PDB entry 6F2R | X-ray diffraction, 3.90 A resolution | chains D and Q of the 7 polymer chains in the assembly

Chain D:
Molecule: Heat shock protein beta-2
From: Homo sapiens
Reference sequence: Q16082 (HSPB2_HUMAN); residues 1-182 here = UniProt positions 1-182
Chain sequence (182 residues; numbered 1 to 182; the number before each row is that of its first residue):
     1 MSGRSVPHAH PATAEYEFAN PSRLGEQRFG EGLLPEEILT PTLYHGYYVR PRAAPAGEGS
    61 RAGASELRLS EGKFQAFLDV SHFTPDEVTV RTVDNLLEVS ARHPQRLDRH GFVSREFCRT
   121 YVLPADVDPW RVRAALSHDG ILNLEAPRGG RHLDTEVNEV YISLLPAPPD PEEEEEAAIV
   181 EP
Not modelled in the structure: 1-69, 150-182

Chain Q:
Molecule: Heat shock protein beta-3, Heat shock protein beta-2
From: Homo sapiens
Reference sequence: Q12988 (HSPB3_HUMAN); residues 1-149 here = UniProt positions 1-149
Chain sequence (161 residues; each row starts with the number of its first residue):
     1 MAKIILRHLI EIPVRYQEEF EARGLEDCRL DHALYALPGP TIVDLRKTRA AQSPPVDSAA
    61 ETPPREGKSH FQILLDVVQF LPEDIIIQTF EGWLLIKAQH GTRMDEHGFI SRSFTRQYKL
   121 PDGVEIKDLS AVLCHDGILV VEVKDPVGTP EEEEEAAIVE P
Not modelled in the structure: 11-65, 145-161
Swiss-Prot annotation at these positions:
  - natural variant: Arg7 (R7S: In HMND4)
What the authors report for this chain:
  - disease-associated variants - R116P: abolished binding to HspB2
  - disease-associated variants - Y118H (citing earlier work)

Chain D / chain Q interface:
Pairs across the interface (13; chain D residue first):
  Val90(D) - Ile4(Q)
  Arg91(D) - Lys3(Q)
  Arg91(D) - Ile4(Q)
  Thr92(D) - Ala2(Q)
  Thr92(D) - Lys3(Q)
  Thr92(D) - Ile4(Q)
  Val93(D) - Met1(Q)  hydrogen bond (backbone-backbone)
  Val93(D) - Ala2(Q)
  Asp94(D) - Met1(Q)
  Ala134(D) - Leu6(Q)
  Ala134(D) - Arg7(Q)  hydrogen bond (backbone-backbone)
  Ala135(D) - His8(Q)
  Leu136(D) - His8(Q)
Also at the interface, not in a pair above, chain Q (9 interface residues in all): Ile5, Leu9
From the paper, about this interface:
  - interface residues, chain Q: Lys3(Q)

In short:
8 residues of chain D face 9 of chain Q across their interface; the contacts include 2 hydrogen bonds.
Main-chain hydrogen bonds include Val93(D)-Met1(Q) and Ala134(D)-Arg7(Q). The paper reports that R116P of
chain Q abolishes binding to HspB2; the interface residue Lys3(Q).
Here chain D is Heat shock protein beta-2 and chain Q is Heat shock protein beta-3, Heat shock protein beta-2,
both from Homo sapiens. Entry 6F2R (A heterotetramer of human HspB2 and HspB3) was determined by X-ray
diffraction.
